PDB entry 1RVJ | X-ray diffraction, 2.75 A resolution | chains L and H of the 3 polymer chains in the assembly

== Chain L ==
Name: Reaction center protein L chain
Organism: Rhodobacter sphaeroides
Reference sequence: P02954 (RCEL_RHOSH); residue numbers follow UniProt; this construct covers 1-281
Amino-acid sequence (281 residues; numbered 1 to 281; the number before each row is that of its first residue):
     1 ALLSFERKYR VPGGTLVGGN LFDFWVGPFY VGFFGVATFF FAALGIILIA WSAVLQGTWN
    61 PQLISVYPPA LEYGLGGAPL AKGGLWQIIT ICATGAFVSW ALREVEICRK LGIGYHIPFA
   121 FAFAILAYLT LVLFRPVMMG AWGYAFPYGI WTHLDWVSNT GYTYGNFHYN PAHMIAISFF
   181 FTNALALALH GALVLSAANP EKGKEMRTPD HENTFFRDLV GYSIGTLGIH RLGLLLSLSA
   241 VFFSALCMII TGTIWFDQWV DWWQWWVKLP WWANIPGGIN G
Differences from the reference sequence: engineered mutation Asn213 (Asp in P02954)
Ion coordination: Fe2+: His190, His230 (shared with 3 residues of chain M)
Ligand contacts:
  - bacteriochlorophyll a (BCL), molecule 1: Phe97, Phe121, Ala124, Ile125, Ala127, Tyr128, Leu131, Trp156, Val157, Ser158, Thr160, Gly161, Tyr162, Asn166, Phe167, His168, His173, Ala176, Ile177, Phe180, Phe181, Val241, Ser244, Ala245, Cys247, Met248
  - bacteriochlorophyll a (BCL), molecule 2: Phe97, Tyr128, Leu131, Phe146, Ile150, Trp151, His153, Leu154, Trp156, Val157
  - bacteriochlorophyll a (BCL), molecule 3: Val157, Tyr162, His168, Phe181
  - bacteriochlorophyll a (BCL), molecule 4: His168, His173, Met174, Ile177, Ser178, Phe181, Thr182, Leu185
  - bacteriopheophytin a (BPH), molecule 1: Thr38, Phe41, Ala42, Gly45, Ile46, Ile49, Ile89, Cys92, Ala93, Ala96, Phe97, Trp100, Glu104, Ile117, Ala120, Phe121, Phe123, Ala124, Tyr128, Phe146, Tyr148, Gly149, Ile150, His153, Phe180, Ser237, Leu238, Val241
  - bacteriopheophytin a (BPH), molecule 2: Phe181, Ala184, Leu185, Ala188, Leu189, Phe216, Leu219, Val220
  - ubiquinone-10 (U10), molecule 1: Val26, Phe29, Tyr30, Val31, Gly35, Thr38, Phe39, Trp100, Arg103
  - ubiquinone-10 (U10), molecule 2: Thr182, Leu185, Ala186, Leu189, His190, Leu193, Phe216, Val220, Gly221, Tyr222, Ser223, Ile224, Gly225, Ile229, Leu232

== Chain H ==
Name: Reaction center protein H chain
Organism: Rhodobacter sphaeroides
Reference sequence: P11846 (RCEH_RHOSH); numbering as in UniProt (aligned over 1-260)
Amino-acid sequence (260 residues; numbered 1 to 260; the number before each row is that of its first residue):
     1 MVGVTAFQNF DLASLAIYSF WIFLAGLIYY LQTENMREGY PLENEDGTPA ANQGPFPLPK
    61 PKTFILPHGR GTLTVPGPES EDRPIALART AVSEGFPHAP TGDPMKDGVG PASWVARRDL
   121 PELDGHGHNK IKPMKAAAGF HVSAGKNPIG LPVRGCDLEI AGKVVDIWVD IPEQMAHFLE
   181 VELKDGSTRL LPMQMVKVQS NRVHVNALSS DLFAGIPTIK SPTEVTLLEE DKICGYVAGG
   241 LMYAAPKRKS VVAAMLAEYA
Disordered / not traced: 1-10, 249-260
Differences from the reference sequence: engineered mutation Gln8 (Gly in P11846), His177 (Arg in P11846)

== How chain L and chain H interact ==
Contacting residue pairs - 74 pairs, chain L then chain H:
  Ala1(L) - Leu42(H)  hydrophobic
  Ala1(L) - Glu43(H)
  Ala1(L) - Ala50(H)  hydrophobic
  Leu2(L) - Leu42(H)
  Leu2(L) - Glu43(H)  hydrogen bond (backbone-backbone)
  Leu3(L) - Gly39(H)
  Leu3(L) - Tyr40(H)  hydrophobic
  Leu3(L) - Leu42(H)  hydrophobic
  Ser4(L) - Gly39(H)  hydrogen bond (backbone-backbone)
  Ser4(L) - Glu43(H)
  Ser4(L) - Glu79(H)
  Ser4(L) - Glu81(H)
  Phe5(L) - Gly39(H)
  Phe5(L) - Glu81(H)
  Arg7(L) - Glu45(H)
  Arg7(L) - Leu87(H)
  Arg7(L) - Ala88(H)
  Arg7(L) - Arg89(H)
  Arg7(L) - His98(H)  hydrogen bond
  Lys8(L) - Glu81(H)  salt bridge
  Lys8(L) - Arg83(H)
  Lys8(L) - Ile85(H)
  Lys8(L) - Leu87(H)
  Lys8(L) - Val109(H)
  Lys8(L) - Gly110(H)  hydrogen bond (backbone-backbone)
  Lys8(L) - Ser113(H)  hydrogen bond (backbone-side chain)
  Lys8(L) - Trp114(H)
  Tyr9(L) - Gly110(H)
  Tyr9(L) - Ser113(H)
  Arg10(L) - Pro97(H)
  Arg10(L) - His98(H)  hydrogen bond (backbone-backbone)
  Val11(L) - Leu87(H)  hydrophobic
  Val11(L) - Pro97(H)
  Val11(L) - His98(H)
  Val11(L) - Gly110(H)
  Val11(L) - Pro111(H)
  Val11(L) - Tyr243(H)
  Pro12(L) - Pro97(H)  hydrophobic
  Pro12(L) - His98(H)
  Pro12(L) - Met242(H)
  Gly13(L) - Met242(H)
  Gly14(L) - Met242(H)
  Asp23(L) - Pro97(H)
  Phe24(L) - Gly95(H)
  Phe24(L) - Phe96(H)  hydrophobic
  Trp25(L) - Gly95(H)  hydrogen bond (backbone-backbone)
  Trp25(L) - Pro97(H)  hydrophobic
  Arg109(L) - Met242(H)
  Lys110(L) - Pro111(H)
  Lys110(L) - Met242(H)
  Leu111(L) - Pro111(H)
  Gly112(L) - Pro111(H)
  Gly112(L) - Ala238(H)
  Ala198(L) - Phe64(H)
  Asn199(L) - Lys62(H)  hydrogen bond
  Gly203(L) - Ile65(H)
  Lys204(L) - Ile65(H)
  Glu205(L) - Ile65(H)
  Glu205(L) - Leu66(H)
  Glu205(L) - Pro67(H)
  Glu205(L) - His68(H)
  Met206(L) - Phe64(H)  hydrophobic
  Met206(L) - Ile65(H)  hydrogen bond (backbone-backbone)
  Met206(L) - Leu66(H)  hydrophobic
  Met206(L) - Pro67(H)
  Thr208(L) - Gly125(H)
  Pro209(L) - Glu173(H)
  Asp210(L) - Asp124(H)
  Asp210(L) - Gly125(H)  hydrogen bond (side chain-backbone)
  Asp210(L) - Pro172(H)
  Asn213(L) - Pro172(H)  hydrogen bond (side chain-backbone)
  Asn213(L) - Glu173(H)
  Gly225(L) - Glu173(H)
  Thr226(L) - Glu173(H)
Other interface residues (no listed pair), chain H (45 interface residues in all): Glu38, Pro41, Asn52, Gly69, Glu94, Ala99, Pro100, Val115, His126, Lys130

== In short ==
32 residues of chain L and 45 residues of chain H are in contact; the contacts include 11 hydrogen bonds and 1
salt bridge. Among the polar pairs are Lys8(L)-Glu81(H), Arg7(L)-His98(H) and Lys8(L)-Ser113(H).
Here chain L is Reaction center protein L chain and chain H is Reaction center protein H chain, both from
Rhodobacter sphaeroides. Entry 1RVJ (Photosynthetic reaction center double mutant from rhodobacter sphaeroides
with asp L213 replaced with asn and arg ...) was determined by X-ray diffraction (same publication as 1RY5,
1RZH, 1RZZ and 1S00).
